PDB entry 8DPM | electron microscopy, 3.00 A resolution | chains F and G of the 15 polymer chains in the assembly

[Chain F]
Name: Glycoprotein GP1
From: Ebola virus - Mayinga, Zaire, 1976
UniProtKB: Q05320 (VGP_EBOZM); residues 33-312 here = UniProt positions 33-312
Sequence (280 residues; numbered 33 to 312; the number before each row is that of its first residue):
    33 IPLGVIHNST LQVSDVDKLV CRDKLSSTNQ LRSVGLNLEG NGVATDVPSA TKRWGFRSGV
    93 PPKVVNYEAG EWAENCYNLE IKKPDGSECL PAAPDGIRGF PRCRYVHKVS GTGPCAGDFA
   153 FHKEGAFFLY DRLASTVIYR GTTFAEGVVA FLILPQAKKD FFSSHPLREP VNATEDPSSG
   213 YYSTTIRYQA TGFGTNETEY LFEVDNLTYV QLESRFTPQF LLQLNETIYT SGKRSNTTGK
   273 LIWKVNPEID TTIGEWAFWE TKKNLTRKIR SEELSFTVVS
Disordered / not traced: 189-212, 234-312
Disulfides: Cys108-Cys135, Cys121-Cys147
Glycans and other covalent adducts: N-acetylglucosamine (NAG) linked to Asn228
Curated features (UniProtKB/Swiss-Prot):
  - site (Involved in receptor recognition and/or post-binding events): Leu57, Leu63, Arg64, Phe88, Lys95, Ile170
  - glycosylation (N-linked (GlcNAc...) asparagine): Asn40, Asn204, Asn228, Asn238, Asn257, Asn268, Asn296

[Chain G]
Name: Glycoprotein GP2
From: Ebola virus - Mayinga, Zaire, 1976
UniProtKB: A0A0E3H7K2 (A0A0E3H7K2_9MONO); residues 502-637 here = UniProt positions 502-637
Sequence (136 residues; each row starts with the number of its first residue):
   502 EAIVNAQPKC NPNLHYWTTQ DEGAAIGLAW IPYFGPAAEG IYTEGLMHNQ DGLICGLRQL
   562 ANETTQALQL FLRATTELRT FSILNRKAID FLLQRWGGTC HILGPDCCIE PHDWTKNITD
   622 KIDQIIHDFV DKTLPD
Disordered / not traced: 502, 599-637
Disulfides: Cys511-Cys556
Glycans and other covalent adducts: glycan linked to Asn563

[Interface between chain F and chain G]
Pairs across the interface (109; chain F residue first):
  Ile33(F) with Thr565(G); Ala568(G), hydrophobic; Leu569(G), hydrophobic; Phe572(G), hydrophobic; Lys588(G), hydrogen bond (backbone-side chain)
  Pro34(F) with Leu561(G), hydrophobic; Glu564(G); Thr565(G); Ala568(G)
  Gly36(F) with Leu561(G)
  Ile38(F) with Leu554(G), hydrophobic
  Ser41(F) with Asn550(G); Gln551(G), hydrogen bond (backbone-side chain)
  Thr42(F) with Gln551(G)
  Leu43(F) with Ile504(G); Leu554(G), hydrophobic; Gly557(G); Leu558(G), hydrophobic; Leu561(G), hydrophobic
  Gln44(F) with Ala503(G); Ile504(G)
  Val45(F) with Ile504(G), hydrophobic; Leu561(G), hydrophobic
  Asp49(F) with Gln595(G); Arg596(G), hydrogen bond (backbone-side chain)
  Lys50(F) with Gln595(G)
  Leu51(F) with Arg596(G)
  Val52(F) with Arg596(G), hydrogen bond (backbone-side chain)
  Asp55(F) with Phe592(G); Arg596(G), salt bridge
  Leu57(F) with Phe592(G), hydrophobic
  Leu63(F) with Leu585(G); Ala589(G), hydrophobic
  Leu68(F) with Leu558(G), hydrophobic; Arg559(G); Ala562(G), hydrophobic
  Asn69(F) with Arg559(G)
  Gly72(F) with Lys510(G); Cys511(G); Asn512(G); Arg559(G)
  Asn73(F) with Gln508(G); Pro509(G); Lys510(G); Arg559(G)
  Gly74(F) with Lys510(G)
  Lys95(F) with Leu573(G), hydrogen bond (side chain-backbone); Arg574(G), hydrogen bond (side chain-backbone); Thr576(G), hydrogen bond (side chain-backbone); Glu578(G); Leu579(G)
  Val96(F) with Leu579(G), hydrogen bond (backbone-backbone); Arg580(G); Thr581(G), hydrogen bond (backbone-backbone)
  Val97(F) with Leu573(G), hydrophobic; Thr581(G); Ile584(G), hydrophobic
  Asn98(F) with Thr581(G), hydrogen bond (backbone-backbone); Phe582(G)
  Tyr99(F) with Trp518(G), hydrophobic
  Glu100(F) with Leu585(G)
  Ala101(F) with Trp518(G); Thr519(G)
  Gly102(F) with Tyr517(G); Trp518(G), hydrogen bond (backbone-backbone)
  Glu103(F) with Leu515(G); His516(G); Trp518(G), hydrogen bond (backbone-side chain); Arg559(G), salt bridge
  Trp104(F) with His516(G), hydrogen bond (backbone-backbone); Trp518(G); Glu545(G)
  Pro126(F) with Arg580(G)
  Asp127(F) with Arg580(G), hydrogen bond (backbone-side chain)
  Ile129(F) with Arg580(G)
  Phe132(F) with Trp518(G)
  Pro133(F) with Trp518(G); Tyr543(G), hydrophobic
  Arg134(F) with Trp518(G); Glu540(G), hydrogen bond (side chain-backbone); Tyr543(G); Glu545(G), salt bridge
  Gly157(F) with Thr566(G); Gln570(G), hydrogen bond (backbone-side chain)
  Ala158(F) with Gln570(G)
  Phe159(F) with Thr566(G); Leu569(G), hydrophobic; Gln570(G); Leu573(G), hydrophobic
  Asp163(F) with Trp518(G); Tyr543(G), hydrogen bond
  Arg164(F) with Thr520(G); Ile542(G); Tyr543(G), hydrogen bond
  Leu165(F) with Arg580(G); Phe582(G), hydrophobic
  Thr168(F) with Gln570(G)
  Val180(F) with Ala562(G), hydrophobic; Thr566(G)
  Val181(F) with Ala562(G); Thr565(G)
  Ala182(F) with Leu558(G), hydrophobic; Ala562(G), hydrophobic
  Phe183(F) with Leu561(G); Thr565(G); Leu569(G), hydrophobic; Ile584(G), hydrophobic; Leu585(G), hydrophobic
  Leu184(F) with Leu558(G), hydrophobic
Interface residues without a listed pair, chain F (57 interface residues in all): Leu35, Cys53, Arg64, Ser65, Val66, Pro94, Arg130, Tyr162
Interface residues without a listed pair, chain G (50 interface residues in all): Ala539, Asn563, Asp591

[Overview]
The interface between chain F and chain G involves 57 residues on one side and 50 on the other, with 18
hydrogen bonds and 3 salt bridges. Polar pairs include Asp55(F)-Arg596(G), Glu103(F)-Arg559(G) and
Arg134(F)-Glu545(G). N-acetylglucosamine is covalently linked to Asn228(F).
Chain F is Glycoprotein GP1 and chain G is Glycoprotein GP2, both from Ebola virus - Mayinga, Zaire, 1976; the
structure, Structure of EBOV GP lacking the mucin-like domain with 9.20.1A2 Fab and 6D6 scFv bound, was
determined by electron microscopy together with 8DPL from the same study.
